Entry 7NJN (electron microscopy, 2.64 A resolution); this record covers chains G and H of the 20 polymer chains in the assembly.

== Chain G ==
Protein: ATP synthase gamma chain
Source organism: Mycolicibacterium smegmatis MC2 155
UniProtKB: A0R201 (ATPG_MYCS2); numbering as in UniProt (aligned over 1-307)
Sequence (307 residues; each row starts with the number of its first residue):
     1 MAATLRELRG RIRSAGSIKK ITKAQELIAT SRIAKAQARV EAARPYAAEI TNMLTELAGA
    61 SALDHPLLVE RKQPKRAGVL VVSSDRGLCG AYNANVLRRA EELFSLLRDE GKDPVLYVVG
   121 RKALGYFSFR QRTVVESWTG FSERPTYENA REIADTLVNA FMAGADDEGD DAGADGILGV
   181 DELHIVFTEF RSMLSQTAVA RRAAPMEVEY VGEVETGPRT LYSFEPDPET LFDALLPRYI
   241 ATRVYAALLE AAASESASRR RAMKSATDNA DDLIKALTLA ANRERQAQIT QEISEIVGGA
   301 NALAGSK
Unresolved in the structure: 1-2, 211-219, 305-307

== Chain H ==
Protein: ATP synthase epsilon chain
Source organism: Mycolicibacterium smegmatis MC2 155
UniProtKB: A0R1Z9 (ATPE_MYCS2); numbering as in UniProt (aligned over 1-121)
Sequence (121 residues; row label = number of the first residue in the row):
     1 MADLNVEIVA VERELWSGPA TFVFTRTTAG EIGILPRHIP LVAQLVDDAM VRVEREGEDD
    61 LRIAVDGGFL SVTEETVRIL VENAQFESEI DADAAKEDAA SDDERTAAWG RARLRALGQI
   121 D
Unresolved in the structure: 1-2, 121

== Chain G / chain H interface ==
Pairs across the interface - 51 pairs, chain G then chain H:
  R39(G) with E12(H), salt bridge
  A42(G) with E12(H); R13(H)
  A43(G) with V11(H); E12(H)
  Y46(G) with V9(H); A10(H); V11(H); L80(H), hydrophobic; V81(H)
  E49(G) with R78(H), salt bridge; L80(H)
  I50(G) with L80(H)
  M53(G) with V42(H), hydrophobic; S71(H); L80(H), hydrophobic
  L57(G) with V42(H), hydrophobic
  T146(G) with E12(H)
  Y147(G) with V11(H), hydrophobic; E12(H), hydrogen bond (backbone-side chain); E82(H), hydrogen bond
  R151(G) with E82(H); R105(H)
  Y222(G) with P40(H), hydrophobic; L41(H); V42(H), hydrophobic; V72(H); T73(H), hydrogen bond
  S223(G) with I39(H); P40(H), hydrogen bond (backbone-backbone); L41(H); V42(H), hydrogen bond (backbone-backbone)
  F224(G) with V42(H)
  E225(G) with T27(H); I32(H); L41(H); V42(H), hydrogen bond (backbone-backbone); A43(H)
  P226(G) with T28(H)
  L231(G) with V42(H); A43(H); Q44(H)
  A234(G) with Q44(H); F69(H), hydrophobic
  L235(G) with F69(H), hydrophobic
  R238(G) with Q44(H); G67(H); F69(H); E82(H), salt bridge
  Y245(G) with V11(H), hydrophobic; E12(H)
Interface residues without a listed pair, chain G (22 interface residues in all): T220
Interface residues without a listed pair, chain H (26 interface residues in all): E14, L70

== In short ==
22 residues of chain G and 26 residues of chain H are in contact; the contacts include 6 hydrogen bonds and 3
salt bridges. Polar contacts include R39(G)-E12(H), E49(G)-R78(H) and R238(G)-E82(H).
Here chain G is ATP synthase gamma chain and chain H is ATP synthase epsilon chain, both from
Mycolicibacterium smegmatis MC2 155. Entry 7NJN (Mycobacterium smegmatis ATP synthase state 1d) was determined
by electron microscopy, deposited together with 7NJK, 7NJL, 7NJM, 7NJO, 7NJP, 7NJQ and 20 further entries.
